8HR7 - chains A and L of the 19 polymer chains in the assembly; structure by electron microscopy, 3.96 A resolution.

# Chain A
Protein: Archaeal ATPase
Organism: Escherichia coli
UniProtKB: A0A8H9B1T2 (A0A8H9B1T2_ECOLX); numbering as in UniProt (aligned over 1-947)
Sequence (947 residues; row label = number of the first residue in the row):
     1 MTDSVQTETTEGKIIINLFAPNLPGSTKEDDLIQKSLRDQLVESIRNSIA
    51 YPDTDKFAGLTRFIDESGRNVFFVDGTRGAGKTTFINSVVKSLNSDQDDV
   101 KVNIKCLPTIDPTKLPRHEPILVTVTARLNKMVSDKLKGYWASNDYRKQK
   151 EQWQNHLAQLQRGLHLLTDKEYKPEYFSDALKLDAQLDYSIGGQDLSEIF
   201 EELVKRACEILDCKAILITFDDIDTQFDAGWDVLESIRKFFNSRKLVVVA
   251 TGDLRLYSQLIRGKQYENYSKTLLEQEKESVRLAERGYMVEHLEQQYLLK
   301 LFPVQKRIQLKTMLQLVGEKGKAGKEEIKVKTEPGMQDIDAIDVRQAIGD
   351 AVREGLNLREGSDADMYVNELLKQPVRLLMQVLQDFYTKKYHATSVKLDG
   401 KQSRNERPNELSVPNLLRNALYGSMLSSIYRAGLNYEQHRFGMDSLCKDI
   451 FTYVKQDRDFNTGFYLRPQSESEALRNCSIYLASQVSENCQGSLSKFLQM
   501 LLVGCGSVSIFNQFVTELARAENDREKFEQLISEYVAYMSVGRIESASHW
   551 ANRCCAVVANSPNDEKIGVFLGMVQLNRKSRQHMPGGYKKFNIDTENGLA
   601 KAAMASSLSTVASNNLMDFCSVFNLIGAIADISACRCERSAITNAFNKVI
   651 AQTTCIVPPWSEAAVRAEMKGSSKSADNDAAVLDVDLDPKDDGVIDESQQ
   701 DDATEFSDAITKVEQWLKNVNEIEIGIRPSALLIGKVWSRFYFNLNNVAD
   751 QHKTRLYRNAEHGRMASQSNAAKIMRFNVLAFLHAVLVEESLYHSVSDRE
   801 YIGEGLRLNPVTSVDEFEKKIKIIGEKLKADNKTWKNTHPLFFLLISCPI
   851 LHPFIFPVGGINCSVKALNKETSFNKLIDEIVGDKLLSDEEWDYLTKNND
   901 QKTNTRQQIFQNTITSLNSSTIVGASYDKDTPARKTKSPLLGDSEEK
Unresolved in the structure: 1-12, 52-68, 96-101, 396-410, 518-523, 664-699, 899-906, 935-947
Differences from the reference sequence: conflict Arg-636 (Leu in A0A8H9B1T2), Leu-940 (Ser in A0A8H9B1T2)

# Chain L
Protein: Adenosine deaminase
Organism: Escherichia coli
UniProtKB: A0A8E2SFD7 (A0A8E2SFD7_ECOLX); residue numbers follow UniProt; this construct covers 1-799
Sequence (799 residues; each row starts with the number of its first residue):
     1 MERFLLNSTVLLYRLSTVSLDEVSLDERVESSVFLAQYEQARSLPDHVAK
    51 SAWSYLVQQIKQRNMKLGPVAILRLIAEKFIKNEKGGPKIDLPMFSEWQT
   101 LMSRVSCLPIIACHQVFNPGPASQEYSFRWPLYPYHPTVEDYITRECLHE
   151 THQHLNGSTSAEECWLDALKHPEACLRDFEKGWASQEMKQLCAQIDPSLT
   201 PRIFKDRLQIACNIREILCRVAQGVELPEWIASMQNPQQLANSTILHNGR
   251 EYGFATVWPIDDKYSQESEFCWLTGLLEKWRFNAPEGLERLLWIYLLIQN
   301 QYLTLLVQRDDFFGFEQFQNYTMTELREETEKSYLSRFKHAHGAGVYSQV
   351 RYLEGRFAPKSDPNKMQKLLFSVLRGYWEYLSAHMSMEWVHEKPLTISQV
   401 LDNLELVEPHGKCVELALVPHFIKRKPKNGEAYPHALLFKDLKNQAAILM
   451 DMLKSEPRLTGWIRGVDAAANEMHAPPELFCPLFRVLAKSGIAHFTYHVG
   501 EDFPHLISGIRSIDDALRFLPLRNGDRLGHCTAIGITPSIWKRSLPLSLS
   551 MTKETRLLDLVFIWRELRSHPELLRYASDAAIEAVRLAHKVFSLEEEVSI
   601 TTLDQVFEMRGLLAESEGLLSELNEPLKPKSLWLEEYERARELVKTTGMK
   651 RPLKLYKQWLTSDNVRKQRAEYVEVALEYLPDEAVVALQQAVMAKMADRN
   701 IAIECPPTSNTRISQYRNVSEHHIFRWMGLPGEAIEGDVPMSICLGSDDP
   751 GIFAADLKSEFYHLFVVLTRKFGLSPADALRKVAEVNENGRIYRFHDVS
Unresolved in the structure: 312-322, 620-630, 799
Differences from the reference sequence: conflict Thr-274 (Ile in A0A8E2SFD7)

# How chain A and chain L interact
Contacting residue pairs (19; chain A residue first):
  Lys-138(A) / Asp-21(L)
  Lys-138(A) / Gln-235(L)
  Gly-139(A) / Ala-232(L)
  Trp-141(A) / Leu-20(L)  hydrogen bond (side chain-backbone)
  Trp-141(A) / Asp-21(L)
  Trp-141(A) / Ile-231(L)
  Trp-141(A) / Met-234(L)
  Trp-141(A) / Gly-287(L)
  Ala-142(A) / Ile-231(L)  hydrophobic
  Ala-142(A) / Leu-288(L)  hydrophobic
  Ser-143(A) / Pro-285(L)
  Asn-144(A) / Asn-283(L)
  Tyr-146(A) / Leu-20(L)
  Tyr-146(A) / Asp-21(L)  hydrogen bond (side chain-backbone)
  Tyr-146(A) / Val-23(L)
  Arg-147(A) / Lys-66(L)
  Arg-147(A) / Ala-284(L)  hydrogen bond (side chain-backbone)
  Lys-150(A) / Asp-21(L)
  Lys-150(A) / Val-23(L)
Also at the interface, not in a pair above, chain L (15 interface residues in all): Glu-22, Leu-227

# In short
9 residues of chain A face 15 of chain L across their interface, with 3 hydrogen bonds. Polar pairs include
Trp-141(A)/Leu-20(L), Tyr-146(A)/Asp-21(L) and Arg-147(A)/Ala-284(L).
Here chain A is Archaeal ATPase and chain L is Adenosine deaminase, both from Escherichia coli. Entry 8HR7
(Structure of RdrA-RdrB complex) was determined by electron microscopy together with 8HR8, 8HR9, 8HRA, 8HRB
and 8HRC from the same study.
